Entry 1P84 (X-ray diffraction, 2.50 A resolution); this record covers chains C and H of the 9 polymer chains in the assembly.

# Chain C
Name: cytochrome b
From: Saccharomyces cerevisiae
Notes: EC 1.10.2.2
UniProt: P00163 (CYB_YEAST); numbering as in UniProt (aligned over 1-385)
Sequence (385 residues; numbered 1 to 385; the number before each row is that of its first residue):
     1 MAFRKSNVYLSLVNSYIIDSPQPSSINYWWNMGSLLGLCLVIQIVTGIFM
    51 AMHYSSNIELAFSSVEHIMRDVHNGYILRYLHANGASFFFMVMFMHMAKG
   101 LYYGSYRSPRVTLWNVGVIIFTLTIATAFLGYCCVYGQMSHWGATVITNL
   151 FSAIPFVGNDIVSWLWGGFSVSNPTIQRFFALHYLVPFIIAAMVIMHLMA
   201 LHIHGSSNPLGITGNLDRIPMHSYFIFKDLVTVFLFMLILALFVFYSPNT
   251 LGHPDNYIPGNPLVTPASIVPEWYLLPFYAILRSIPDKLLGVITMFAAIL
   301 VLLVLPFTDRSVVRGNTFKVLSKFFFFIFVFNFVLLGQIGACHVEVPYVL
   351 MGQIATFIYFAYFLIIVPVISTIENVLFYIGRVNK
Sequence notes: conflict T122 (Ile in P00163)
Metal / ion sites: heme c Fe site 1: H82, H183; heme c Fe site 2: H96, H197
Residues lining bound ligands:
  - 1,2-Distearoyl-sn-glycerophosphoethanolamine (3PE), molecule 1: F3, N7, Y9, L10, V13, T112, N115, V116, I119, A192, M193, I195, M196, M199
  - 1,2-Distearoyl-sn-glycerophosphoethanolamine (3PE), molecule 2: W29, F94, M95, M97, A98, K99, L101, Y102, Y103, F121, F278, L302, T317, F326, F327, F329, V330, F331, F333, V334, Y359
  - 1,2-diacyl-glycerol-3-sn-phosphate (3PH), molecule 1: S34, G37, L38, V41, H222, I226, F227, L230, V233, F234
  - 1,2-diacyl-glycerol-3-sn-phosphate (3PH), molecule 2: I42, V45, I77, L81, M237, L240, A241, F245
  - DBT (5-heptyl-6-hydroxy-1,3-benzothiazole-4,7-dione): I125, M139, W142, G143, V146, I147, I269, P271, L275, F278, Y279, L282, M295, I299
  - heme c (HEC), molecule 1: W29, W30, N31, M32, G33, S34, L36, G37, F89, M93, H96, M97, K99, S105, Y106, L113, W114, G117, V118, I120, F121, I190, V194, H197, L198, L201, S206, S207
  - heme c (HEC), molecule 2: L40, Q43, I44, G47, I48, M50, A51, Y54, V65, R79, H82, A83, A86, F89, T127, A128, G131, Y132, C134, V135, F180, H183, Y184, P187, Y274
  - 1,2-diacyl-sn-glycero-3-phosphocholine (PC1): M91, F94, T250, L251, G252, H253, S268, V270, W273, L276, P277, F333, V334, G337, Q338, A341
  - UQ6 (5-(3,7,11,15,19,23-hexamethyl-tetracosa-2,6,10,14,18,22-hexaenyl)-2,3-dimethoxy-6-methyl-benzene-1,4-diol): Y16, Q22, I26, W30, G33, S34, G37, L40, V41, I44, V45, I48, F49, M52, L182, L185, F188, L198, L201, S206, M221, D229
Swiss-Prot annotation at these positions:
  - binding site (a ubiquinone): Y16, H202
  - binding site (heme b): H82, H96, H183, H197
Reported in the primary citation:
  - binding site for DBT: M139, W142, G143, V146, I147, I269, P271, E272, L275, F278, Y279, M295, I299
  - conformationally variable residues (loop rearrangement, side-chain flip): F129, Y132, H253, A267 to V270, E272
  - binding site for heme c: R79, E272
  - contacts within the chain: H253-E272 (hydrogen bond), E272-Y274 (hydrogen bond)
  - binding site for 1,2-diacyl-sn-glycero-3-phosphocholine: S268, W273
  - catalytic residues: E272, Y279 (proposed by the authors, not directly observed)

# Chain H
Name: Ubiquinol-cytochrome C reductase complex ubiquinone-binding protein QP-C
From: Saccharomyces cerevisiae
Notes: EC 1.10.2.2
UniProt: P08525 (UCRQ_YEAST); numbering as in UniProt (aligned over 2-94)
Sequence (93 residues; each row starts with the number of its first residue):
     2 GPPSGKTYMGWWGHMGGPKQKGITSYAVSPYAQKPLQGIFHNAVFNSFRR
    52 FKSQFLYVLIPAGIYWYWWKNGNEYNEFLYSKAGREELERVNV
Residues lining bound ligands: 1,2-Distearoyl-sn-glycerophosphoethanolamine (3PE): R51, F52, Q55, V59

# Chain C / chain H interface
Residue-residue contacts - 53 pairs, chain C then chain H:
  S15(C) - W12(H)
  D19(C) - W12(H)
  D19(C) - W13(H)  hydrogen bond (backbone-side chain)
  S20(C) - W12(H)
  P21(C) - W12(H)
  P21(C) - W13(H)
  P21(C) - M16(H)  hydrophobic
  H202(C) - M10(H)
  I203(C) - T8(H)
  H204(C) - Y9(H)
  H204(C) - M10(H)
  G205(C) - M10(H)
  N215(C) - Y9(H)  hydrogen bond (side chain-backbone)
  N215(C) - M16(H)
  N215(C) - G17(H)
  N215(C) - G18(H)
  L216(C) - P19(H)
  L216(C) - Q21(H)  hydrogen bond (backbone-side chain)
  R218(C) - M10(H)
  R218(C) - W13(H)
  R218(C) - M16(H)
  I219(C) - W13(H)  hydrophobic
  P220(C) - W13(H)
  V320(C) - Y58(H)
  K323(C) - Q55(H)  hydrogen bond
  K323(C) - Y58(H)
  F324(C) - I61(H)  hydrophobic
  F324(C) - P62(H)  hydrophobic
  F327(C) - Y58(H)
  F327(C) - V59(H)  hydrophobic
  F327(C) - P62(H)
  I328(C) - P62(H)  hydrophobic
  I328(C) - Y66(H)
  F331(C) - V59(H)
  F331(C) - A63(H)
  F331(C) - Y66(H)
  N332(C) - Y66(H)  hydrogen bond
  L335(C) - Y66(H)  hydrophobic
  Q338(C) - W70(H)
  C342(C) - W70(H)  hydrophobic
  E345(C) - N77(H)  hydrogen bond
  E345(C) - Y81(H)
  V346(C) - L80(H)  hydrophobic
  V346(C) - V92(H)
  P347(C) - G73(H)
  P347(C) - Y76(H)  hydrophobic
  P347(C) - N77(H)
  Y348(C) - W70(H)  hydrophobic
  Y348(C) - N74(H)  hydrogen bond
  Y348(C) - N77(H)
  M351(C) - W69(H)
  I354(C) - W69(H)  hydrophobic
  I358(C) - Y66(H)
Other interface residues (no listed pair), chain C (34 interface residues in all): Y102, P109, I339, A355
Other interface residues (no listed pair), chain H (28 interface residues in all): I65, N93

# Overview
34 residues of chain C face 28 of chain H across their interface, with 7 hydrogen bonds. Polar pairs include
D19(C)-W13(H), N215(C)-Y9(H) and L216(C)-Q21(H). One 1,2-Distearoyl-sn-glycerophosphoethanolamine molecule is
bound between chain C and chain H. The paper reports catalytic residues E272(C) and Y279(C); a binding site
for DBT at M139(C), W142(C) and G143(C) among others.
Chain C is cytochrome b and chain H is Ubiquinol-cytochrome C reductase complex ubiquinone-binding protein
QP-C, both from Saccharomyces cerevisiae; the structure, HDBT inhibited Yeast Cytochrome bc1 Complex, was
determined by X-ray diffraction.
